Entry 2AMT (X-ray diffraction, 2.30 A resolution); this record covers chains B and C of the 3 polymer chains in the assembly.

== Chain B (and C) ==
Protein: 2-C-methyl-D-erythritol 2,4-cyclodiphosphate synthase
Organism: Escherichia coli
Notes: EC 4.6.1.12; chain C of this document is another copy of the same molecule, construct and numbering; everything in this record applies to it too
UniProtKB: P62617 (ISPF_ECOLI); numbering as in UniProt (aligned over 1-159)
Chain sequence (159 residues; row label = number of the first residue in the row):
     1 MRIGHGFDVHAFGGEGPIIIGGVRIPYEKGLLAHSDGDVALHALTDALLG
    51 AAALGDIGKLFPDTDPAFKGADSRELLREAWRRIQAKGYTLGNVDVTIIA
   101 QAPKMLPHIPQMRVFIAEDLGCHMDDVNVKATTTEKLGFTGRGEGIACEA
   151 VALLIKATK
Disordered / not traced: 157-159
Ion coordination: Zn2+: Asp8, His10, His42 (together with 1AA)
Ligand contacts:
  - 1AA (5'-O-[({[(2-{[(2-aminophenyl)carbonyl]oxy}ethyl)oxy]phosphinato}oxy)phosphinato]cytidine), molecule 1: Asp8, His10, Ala33, His34, Ser35, His42, Asp56, Ile57, Gly58, Lys59, Phe61, Asp63, Leu76
  - 1AA, molecule 2: Ala100, Gln101, Pro103, Lys104, Met105, Leu106, Ala131, Thr132, Thr133, Glu135
  - geranyl diphosphate (GPP): Phe7, Ile99, Gly138, Phe139, Arg142, Glu149
Swiss-Prot annotation at these positions:
  - binding site (4-CDP-2-C-methyl-D-erythritol 2-phosphate): Asp8 to His10, His34, Ser35, Asp56 to Gly58, Phe61 to Asp65, Ala100 to Leu106, Thr132 to Glu135, Phe139, Arg142
  - binding site (a divalent metal cation): Asp8, His10, His42
  - site (Transition state stabilizer): His34, Thr133
  - mutagenesis: Asp8 (D8S: Loss of activity), His42 (H42S: Loss of activity), Asp56 (D56S: 35% decrease of activity), Arg142 (R142M: Little effect on the overall structure; when associated with L-144), Glu144 (E144L: Little effect on the overall structure; when associated with M-142)

== How chain B and chain C interact ==
Contacting residue pairs (48):
  Met1(B) - Met1(C)
  Met1(B) - Leu153(C)
  Arg2(B) - Asn93(C)
  Arg2(B) - Asp125(C)  salt bridge
  Arg2(B) - Asp126(C)  salt bridge
  Arg2(B) - Leu153(C)
  Ile3(B) - Ile3(C)  hydrophobic
  Ile3(B) - Asn93(C)  hydrogen bond (backbone-side chain)
  Ile3(B) - Asp95(C)
  Ile3(B) - Val151(C)  hydrophobic
  Ile3(B) - Ala152(C)
  Ile3(B) - Leu153(C)
  Gly4(B) - Asp95(C)
  Gly4(B) - Val151(C)
  His5(B) - Asp95(C)  hydrogen bond (backbone-side chain)
  His5(B) - Thr97(C)  hydrogen bond
  His5(B) - Lys130(C)  hydrogen bond (backbone-side chain)
  His5(B) - Glu149(C)  salt bridge
  His5(B) - Val151(C)
  Phe7(B) - Ile99(C)  hydrophobic
  Phe7(B) - Thr132(C)
  Phe7(B) - Thr134(C)
  Asp8(B) - Thr132(C)
  Val9(B) - Thr134(C)
  Val9(B) - Glu135(C)
  Val9(B) - Leu137(C)  hydrophobic
  His10(B) - Glu135(C)  salt bridge
  Ala11(B) - Glu135(C)  hydrogen bond (backbone-side chain)
  Ala11(B) - Leu137(C)  hydrophobic
  Leu32(B) - Glu135(C)
  Ala33(B) - Glu135(C)
  Asp46(B) - Lys130(C)
  Gly50(B) - Asp95(C)
  Gly50(B) - Asn128(C)
  Ala51(B) - Asp95(C)
  Ala53(B) - Asp125(C)
  Ala53(B) - Asn128(C)
  Leu54(B) - Asn128(C)  hydrogen bond (backbone-side chain)
  Gly55(B) - Asn128(C)  hydrogen bond (backbone-side chain)
  Gly55(B) - Lys130(C)
  Asp56(B) - Lys130(C)
  Asp56(B) - Ala131(C)
  Lys87(B) - Asp125(C)  salt bridge
  Phe139(B) - Leu137(C)  hydrophobic
  Phe139(B) - Gly138(C)
  Glu144(B) - Leu137(C)
  Gly145(B) - Leu137(C)
  Glu149(B) - Glu149(C)
Other interface residues (no listed pair), chain B (31 interface residues in all): Ala47, Leu49, Ala52, Lys59, Tyr89, Arg142, Leu153
Other interface residues (no listed pair), chain C (24 interface residues in all): Arg113, Val127, Thr133, Arg142

== In short ==
31 residues of chain B and 24 residues of chain C are in contact; the contacts include 7 hydrogen bonds and 5
salt bridges. Among the polar pairs are Arg2(B)-Asp125(C), Arg2(B)-Asp126(C) and His5(B)-Glu149(C). Chain B
binds compound 1AA and geranyl diphosphate.
Both chains are 2-C-methyl-D-erythritol 2,4-cyclodiphosphate synthase (Escherichia coli). Entry 2AMT
(Structure of 2C-Methyl-D-Erythritol 2,4-Clycodiphosphate Synthase complexed with a CDP derived fluorescent
inhibitor) was determined by X-ray diffraction (same publication as 2GZL).
